8I02 - chains A and G of the 7 polymer chains in the assembly; structure by electron microscopy, 2.90 A resolution.

# Chain A
Molecule: Paired amphipathic helix protein pst2
Organism: Schizosaccharomyces pombe
Reference sequence: O13919 (PST2_SCHPO); numbering as in UniProt (aligned over 1-1075)
Sequence (1075 residues; numbered 1 to 1075; the number before each row is that of its first residue):
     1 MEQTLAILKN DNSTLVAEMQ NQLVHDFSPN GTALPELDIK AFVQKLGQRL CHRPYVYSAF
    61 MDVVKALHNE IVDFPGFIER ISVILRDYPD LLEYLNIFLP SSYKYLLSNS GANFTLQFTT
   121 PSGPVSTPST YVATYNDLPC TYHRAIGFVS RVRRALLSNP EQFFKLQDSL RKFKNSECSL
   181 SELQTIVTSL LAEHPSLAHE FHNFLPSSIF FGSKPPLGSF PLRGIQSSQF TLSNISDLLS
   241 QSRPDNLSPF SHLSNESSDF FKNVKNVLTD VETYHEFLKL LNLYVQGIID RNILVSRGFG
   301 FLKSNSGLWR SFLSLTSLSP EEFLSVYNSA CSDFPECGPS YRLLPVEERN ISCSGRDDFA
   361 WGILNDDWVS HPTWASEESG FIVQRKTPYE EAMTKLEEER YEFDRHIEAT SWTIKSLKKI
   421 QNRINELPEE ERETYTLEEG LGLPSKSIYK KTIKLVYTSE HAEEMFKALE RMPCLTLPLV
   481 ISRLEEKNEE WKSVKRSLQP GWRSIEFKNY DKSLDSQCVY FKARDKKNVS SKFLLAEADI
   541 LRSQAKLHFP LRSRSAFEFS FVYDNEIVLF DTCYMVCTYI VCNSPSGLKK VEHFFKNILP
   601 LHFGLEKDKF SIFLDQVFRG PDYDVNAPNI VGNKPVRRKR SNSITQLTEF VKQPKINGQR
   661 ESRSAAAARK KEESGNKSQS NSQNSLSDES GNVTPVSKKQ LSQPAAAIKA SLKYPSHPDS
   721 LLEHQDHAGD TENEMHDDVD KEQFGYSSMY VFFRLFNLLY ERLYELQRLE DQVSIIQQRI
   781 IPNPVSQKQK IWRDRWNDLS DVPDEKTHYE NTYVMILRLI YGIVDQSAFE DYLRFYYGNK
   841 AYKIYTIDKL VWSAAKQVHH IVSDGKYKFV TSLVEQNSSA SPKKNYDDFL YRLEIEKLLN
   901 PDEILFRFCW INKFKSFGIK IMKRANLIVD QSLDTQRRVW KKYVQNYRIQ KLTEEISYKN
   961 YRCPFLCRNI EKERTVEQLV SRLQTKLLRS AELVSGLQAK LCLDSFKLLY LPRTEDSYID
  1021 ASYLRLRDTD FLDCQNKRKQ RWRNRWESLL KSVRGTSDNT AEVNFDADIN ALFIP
Unresolved in the structure: 1-37, 127-130, 244-255, 622-707, 725-737, 880-885, 927-957, 1054-1075
UniProt features mapped onto this chain:
  - modified residue (Phosphoserine): Ser641, Ser643

# Chain G
Molecule: Uncharacterized protein C2F7.07c
Organism: Schizosaccharomyces pombe
Reference sequence: Q09698 (YA27_SCHPO); residue numbers follow UniProt; this construct covers 1-607
Sequence (607 residues; numbered 1 to 607; the number before each row is that of its first residue):
     1 MDAKPWNHTS EAFQASILED LKIIQKAGAE RNAKSSHGSI NSRSASPNKA TSRRNRAQNG
    61 NSNGRASVDN SDDGSKDDLD YSPSVKRKHV NGEGAEKGDH DTSNNGPSIT KLRRKVRRTY
   121 DTKDGFVAWN TLDDDFRPIV PDQERSRKIN PQKGNNNNLL KENKSLKTTA KDLSDISSSS
   181 MKKANNSSKP LFSGKLTFKA NIPVPTSEVV TENNVTRNVT VYSNQKHLGN ESENFNDMEG
   241 RAEDISSNEL LPTPEEYPYR YNNDYCSACH GPGNFLCCET CPNSFHFTCI DPPIEEKNLP
   301 DDAWYCNECK HHSLYNELDE QEELESNVKE EGTMVDVWMQ LCTYIDSHNP IQFHLPHSIS
   361 SFFRGVGSGV MGEYIETDVL KHLKSSRRSN GEERDPLLLK SKSGTPILCF RCHKSALVSQ
   421 SILACDYCNS YWHPDCLNPP LATLPSNLRK WKCPNHSDHV TPRYRLPEKA KVIRVGLPRG
   481 FKNKGNIVID ENEDEPSVQT IQLQGKIRVV PSKPFKLNFL EQIRDNVINL RKMVEQDEQL
   541 CIETFSKFDF YATRDCELPL RILCDVANDN LENDDYVLAL RDLLRISKWD PNQPVPAPFD
   601 LANLLSY
Unresolved in the structure: 1-261, 308-332, 382-393, 491-514, 607
UniProt features mapped onto this chain:
  - zinc finger: Asn263 to His312 (PHD-type 1), Pro406 to His459 (PHD-type 2)
Metal / ion sites: Zn2+ site 1: Cys266, Cys269, His286, Cys289; Zn2+ site 2: Cys409, Cys412, Cys436; Zn2+ site 3: Cys425, Cys453

# How chain A and chain G interact
Pairs across the interface (130):
  Ile39(A) - Cys541(G)
  Ile39(A) - Ile542(G)  hydrophobic
  Ile39(A) - Phe545(G)  hydrophobic
  Lys40(A) - Glu538(G)
  Val43(A) - Asp537(G)
  Tyr57(A) - Asp537(G)  hydrogen bond
  Met61(A) - Asp537(G)
  Met61(A) - Cys541(G)  hydrophobic
  Val64(A) - Thr544(G)
  Leu67(A) - Thr544(G)
  Leu67(A) - Phe548(G)  hydrophobic
  Leu67(A) - Tyr551(G)
  His68(A) - Glu543(G)  salt bridge
  His68(A) - Thr544(G)
  His68(A) - Tyr551(G)
  Glu70(A) - Arg554(G)  salt bridge
  Asp73(A) - Asp555(G)
  Phe74(A) - Ala552(G)  hydrophobic
  Phe74(A) - Asp555(G)  hydrogen bond (backbone-side chain)
  Phe77(A) - Phe548(G)  hydrophobic
  Phe98(A) - Phe545(G)  hydrophobic
  Phe98(A) - Phe548(G)
  Leu99(A) - Phe548(G)  hydrophobic
  Pro100(A) - Phe548(G)
  Pro100(A) - Ala552(G)  hydrophobic
  Tyr103(A) - Cys556(G)
  Leu138(A) - Ile562(G)  hydrophobic
  Thr141(A) - Ile562(G)
  Tyr142(A) - Ile562(G)  hydrophobic
  Tyr142(A) - Asp565(G)
  Tyr142(A) - Val566(G)  hydrophobic
  Tyr142(A) - Asn573(G)  hydrogen bond
  Tyr142(A) - Asp575(G)
  Tyr142(A) - Tyr576(G)  hydrophobic
  His143(A) - Asp582(G)
  His143(A) - Leu605(G)
  Ala145(A) - Ile562(G)  hydrophobic
  Ala145(A) - Val566(G)
  Ile146(A) - Ala579(G)  hydrophobic
  Ile146(A) - Leu605(G)  hydrophobic
  Gly147(A) - Leu605(G)
  Val149(A) - Val566(G)  hydrophobic
  Ser150(A) - Ala602(G)  hydrogen bond (side chain-backbone)
  Ser150(A) - Asn603(G)
  Arg153(A) - Phe599(G)
  Arg154(A) - Asn603(G)  hydrogen bond
  Arg154(A) - Ser606(G)
  Gln167(A) - Ala567(G)  hydrogen bond (side chain-backbone)
  Gln167(A) - Asn568(G)
  Leu170(A) - Leu563(G)  hydrophobic
  Leu170(A) - Cys564(G)  hydrogen bond (backbone-side chain)
  Arg171(A) - Cys564(G)
  Phe173(A) - Glu557(G)
  Phe173(A) - Leu560(G)  hydrophobic
  Lys174(A) - Arg561(G)
  Lys174(A) - Cys564(G)
  Leu183(A) - Leu560(G)  hydrophobic
  Phe204(A) - Leu560(G)
  Phe204(A) - Leu563(G)  hydrophobic
  Pro206(A) - Cys556(G)
  Ile209(A) - Cys556(G)
  Ile209(A) - Pro559(G)
  Phe210(A) - Cys556(G)  hydrophobic
  Gln229(A) - Arg411(G)
  Gln229(A) - Cys412(G)
  Phe230(A) - Cys412(G)  hydrophobic
  Phe230(A) - Lys414(G)  hydrogen bond (backbone-side chain)
  Phe230(A) - Val418(G)  hydrophobic
  Phe230(A) - Ser419(G)
  Phe230(A) - His433(G)
  Leu232(A) - Lys414(G)
  Asp237(A) - Arg411(G)  salt bridge
  Glu276(A) - Asn455(G)
  Glu276(A) - His456(G)  salt bridge
  Glu276(A) - Ser457(G)
  Glu276(A) - Asp458(G)
  Lys279(A) - Ser457(G)
  Lys279(A) - Ile487(G)
  Lys279(A) - Ile489(G)
  Asn282(A) - Asn483(G)
  Asn282(A) - Ile487(G)
  Leu283(A) - Val460(G)  hydrophobic
  Leu283(A) - Thr461(G)
  Gln286(A) - Phe481(G)
  Gln286(A) - Lys482(G)
  Gln286(A) - Asn483(G)  hydrogen bond (side chain-backbone)
  Ile288(A) - Val460(G)
  Ile288(A) - Lys484(G)
  Arg297(A) - Pro454(G)  hydrogen bond (side chain-backbone)
  Arg297(A) - His456(G)
  Arg297(A) - His459(G)
  Gly300(A) - Phe410(G)
  Gly300(A) - Asn455(G)  hydrogen bond (backbone-side chain)
  Phe301(A) - Asn455(G)
  Lys303(A) - Arg411(G)  hydrogen bond (side chain-backbone)
  Ser304(A) - His413(G)
  Tyr327(A) - Asn438(G)
  Asn328(A) - Asn438(G)
  Ala536(A) - Lys400(G)
  Ile540(A) - Leu399(G)
  Ile540(A) - Pro406(G)  hydrophobic
  Ile540(A) - Ile407(G)
  Ile540(A) - Ser415(G)
  Ser543(A) - Pro406(G)
  Ser543(A) - Leu408(G)
  Gln544(A) - Leu408(G)
  Gln544(A) - Ser415(G)
  Leu547(A) - His413(G)
  His548(A) - Cys412(G)
  His548(A) - His413(G)
  Leu551(A) - Asn526(G)
  Leu551(A) - Asn529(G)
  Leu551(A) - Met533(G)  hydrophobic
  Arg552(A) - Met533(G)
  Gln984(A) - Val527(G)
  Leu987(A) - Leu520(G)  hydrophobic
  Leu988(A) - Arg524(G)
  Leu988(A) - Val527(G)  hydrophobic
  Leu993(A) - Glu521(G)
  Leu993(A) - Arg524(G)
  Ser995(A) - Lys516(G)
  Ser995(A) - Asn518(G)
  Ser995(A) - Glu521(G)
  Leu997(A) - Lys516(G)
  Gln998(A) - Lys516(G)
  Ala999(A) - Phe515(G)
  Ala999(A) - Leu517(G)  hydrophobic
  Lys1000(A) - Phe515(G)
  Leu1001(A) - Phe515(G)
  Tyr1010(A) - Leu517(G)  hydrophobic
Interface residues without a listed pair, chain A (98 interface residues in all): Phe42, Phe60, Lys65, Pro75, Leu95, Asn136, Phe148, Arg151, Phe163, Leu180, Phe201, Leu205, Leu238, Thr273, His275, Leu280, Ile289, Ile293, Phe299, Phe533, Glu537, Asp539, Leu983, Gly996, Tyr1018
Interface residues without a listed pair, chain G (88 interface residues in all): Leu417, Cys428, Trp432, Asp435, Cys436, Ile523, Ile528, Leu530, Leu540, Lys547, Asp549, Leu558, Leu580, Leu583

# Summary
98 residues of chain A face 88 of chain G across their interface; the contacts include 12 hydrogen bonds and 4
salt bridges. Among the polar pairs are His68(A)-Glu543(G), Glu70(A)-Arg554(G) and Asp237(A)-Arg411(G).
Cys266(G), Cys269(G), His286(G) and Cys289(G) coordinate Zn2+ site 1.
Here chain A is Paired amphipathic helix protein pst2 and chain G is Uncharacterized protein C2F7.07c, both
from Schizosaccharomyces pombe. Entry 8I02 (Cryo-EM structure of the SIN3S complex from S. pombe) was
determined by electron microscopy (same publication as 8I03).
